PDB entry 4PJC | X-ray diffraction, 2.50 A resolution | chains A and B of the 4 polymer chains in the assembly

[Chain A]
Protein: Major histocompatibility complex class I-related gene protein
Organism: Homo sapiens
Reference sequence: Q95460 (HMR1_HUMAN); residues 1-270 here correspond to UniProt positions 23-292 (UniProt number = residue number + 22)
Chain sequence (271 residues; numbered 0 to 270; the number before each row is that of its first residue; numbering starts at 0):
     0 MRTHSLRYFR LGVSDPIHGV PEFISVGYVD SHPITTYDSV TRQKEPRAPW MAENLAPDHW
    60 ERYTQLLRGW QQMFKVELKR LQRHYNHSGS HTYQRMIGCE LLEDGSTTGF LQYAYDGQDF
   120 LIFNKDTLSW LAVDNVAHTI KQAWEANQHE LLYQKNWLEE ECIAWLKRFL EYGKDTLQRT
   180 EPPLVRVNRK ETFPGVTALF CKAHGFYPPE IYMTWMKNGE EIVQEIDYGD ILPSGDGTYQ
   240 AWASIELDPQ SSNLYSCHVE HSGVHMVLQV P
Not modelled in the structure: 247-252, 270
Sequence notes: initiating methionine (0); engineered mutation Ser261 (Cys283 in Q95460)
UniProt features mapped onto this chain:
  - binding site (5-(2-oxoethylideneamino)-6-(D-ribitylamino)uracil): Arg9, Ser24, Lys43, Arg94, Tyr152, Gln153
  - binding site (5-(2-oxopropylideneamino)-6-(D-ribitylamino)uracil): Arg9, Ser24, Lys43, Arg94, Tyr152, Gln153
  - binding site (7-hydroxy-6-methyl-8-(1-D-ribityl)lumazine): Arg9, Ser24, Lys43, Arg94, Tyr152, Gln153
  - binding site (8-(9H-purin-6-yl)-2-oxa-8-azabicyclo[3.3.1]nona-3,6-diene-4,6-dicarbaldehyde): Arg9, Lys43, His58, Arg94
  - binding site (2-amino-4-oxopteridine-6-carbaldehyde): Lys43
  - binding site (pyridoxal): Lys43
  - glycosylation: Asn85 (N-linked (GlcNAc...) asparagine)
Cystine bridges: Cys98-Cys161, Cys200-Cys256
Covalent attachments: compound 2LJ linked to Lys43
Ligand contacts:
  - 2LJ (1-deoxy-1-({2,6-dioxo-5-[(E)-propylideneamino]-1,2,3,6-tetrahydropyrimidin-4-yl}amino)-D-ribitol): Tyr7, Phe8, Arg9, Ser24, Thr34, His58, Tyr62, Leu66, Trp69, Arg94, Ile96, Tyr152, Gln153, Trp156
  - B3P (2-[3-(2-hydroxy-1,1-dihydroxymethyl-ethylamino)-propylamino]-2-hydroxymethyl-propane-1,3-diol): Arg9, Trp69, Met72, Glu76, Arg94, Tyr112, Trp143, Asn146, Glu149
Reported in the primary citation:
  - mutagenesis - K43A (Tm50 46 degC): decreased stability in response to 2LJ

[Chain B]
Protein: Beta-2-microglobulin
Organism: Homo sapiens
Reference sequence: P61769 (B2MG_HUMAN); residues 1-99 here correspond to UniProt positions 21-119 (UniProt number = residue number + 20)
Chain sequence (100 residues; each row starts with the number of its first residue; numbering starts at 0):
     0 MIQRTPKIQV YSRHPAENGK SNFLNCYVSG FHPSDIEVDL LKNGERIEKV EHSDLSFSKD
    60 WSFYLLYYTE FTPTEKDEYA CRVNHVTLSQ PKIVKWDRDM
Not modelled in the structure: 0, 97-99
Sequence notes: initiating methionine (0)
UniProt features mapped onto this chain:
  - modified residue: Gln2 (Pyrrolidone carboxylic acid)
  - glycosylation: Ile1 (N-linked (Glc) (glycation) isoleucine), Lys19 (N-linked (Glc) (glycation) lysine), Lys41 (N-linked (Glc) (glycation) lysine), Lys48 (N-linked (Glc) (glycation) lysine), Lys58 (N-linked (Glc) (glycation) lysine), Lys91 (N-linked (Glc) (glycation) lysine), Lys94 (N-linked (Glc) (glycation) lysine)
Cystine bridges: Cys25-Cys80

[Interface between chain A and chain B]
Contacting residue pairs (46):
  Phe8(A) - Phe56(B)  hydrophobic
  Phe8(A) - Ser57(B)
  Leu10(A) - Ser33(B)
  Leu10(A) - Phe56(B)  hydrophobic
  Val19(A) - Asp34(B)
  Ile23(A) - Phe56(B)  hydrophobic
  Val25(A) - Phe56(B)  hydrophobic
  Tyr27(A) - Ser55(B)
  Tyr27(A) - Phe56(B)  hydrogen bond (side chain-backbone)
  Arg46(A) - Asp53(B)  salt bridge
  Thr91(A) - His31(B)
  Gln93(A) - His31(B)  hydrogen bond
  Gln93(A) - Trp60(B)  hydrogen bond (side chain-backbone)
  Gln93(A) - Phe62(B)
  Arg94(A) - Trp60(B)
  Met95(A) - Trp60(B)  hydrophobic
  Gln111(A) - Trp60(B)
  Tyr112(A) - Trp60(B)
  Ala113(A) - Trp60(B)  hydrophobic
  Asp115(A) - Ile1(B)
  Asp115(A) - His31(B)
  Gly116(A) - Arg3(B)  hydrogen bond (backbone-side chain)
  Gly116(A) - His31(B)
  Gly116(A) - Asp59(B)
  Gly116(A) - Trp60(B)
  Gln117(A) - Ile1(B)
  Asp118(A) - Trp60(B)  hydrogen bond
  Arg185(A) - Pro14(B)
  His203(A) - Pro14(B)
  Asp229(A) - Lys6(B)  salt bridge
  Asp229(A) - Gln8(B)  hydrogen bond
  Leu231(A) - Gln8(B)
  Leu231(A) - Tyr10(B)
  Leu231(A) - Tyr26(B)  hydrophobic
  Pro232(A) - Tyr10(B)  hydrogen bond (backbone-side chain)
  Pro232(A) - Asn24(B)
  Pro232(A) - Tyr26(B)  hydrophobic
  Pro232(A) - Leu65(B)
  Ser233(A) - Arg12(B)  hydrogen bond (backbone-side chain)
  Ser233(A) - Asn24(B)  hydrogen bond (backbone-side chain)
  Gly234(A) - Arg12(B)  hydrogen bond (backbone-side chain)
  Gly234(A) - Leu65(B)
  Asp235(A) - Arg12(B)
  Gln239(A) - Tyr10(B)
  Gln239(A) - Ser11(B)
  Gln239(A) - Arg12(B)
Other interface residues (no listed pair), chain A (28 interface residues in all): Thr35
Other interface residues (no listed pair), chain B (26 interface residues in all): His13, Pro32, Leu54, Lys58, Tyr63

[In short]
Chain A and chain B form an interface of 28 and 26 residues respectively, with 10 hydrogen bonds and 2 salt
bridges. Polar pairs include Arg46(A)-Asp53(B), Asp229(A)-Lys6(B) and Tyr27(A)-Phe56(B). Ligands of chain A:
compound B3P. Compound 2LJ is covalently linked to Lys43(A). The paper reports that K43A of chain A reduces
stability in response to 2LJ.
Here chain A is Major histocompatibility complex class I-related gene protein and chain B is
Beta-2-microglobulin, both from Homo sapiens. Entry 4PJC (Structure of human MR1-5-OP-RU in complex with human
MAIT C-A11 TCR) was determined by X-ray diffraction together with 4PJ5, 4PJ7, 4PJ8, 4PJ9, 4PJA, 4PJB and 7
further entries from the same study.
